6RAW - chains 2 and F of the 13 polymer chains in the assembly; structure by electron microscopy, 3.70 A resolution.

# Chain 2
Molecule: DNA replication licensing factor Mcm2
Source organism: Drosophila melanogaster
Notes: EC 3.6.4.12
Reference sequence: P49735 (MCM2_DROME); residues 1-887 here = UniProt positions 1-887
Chain sequence (887 residues; numbered 1 to 887; the number before each row is that of its first residue):
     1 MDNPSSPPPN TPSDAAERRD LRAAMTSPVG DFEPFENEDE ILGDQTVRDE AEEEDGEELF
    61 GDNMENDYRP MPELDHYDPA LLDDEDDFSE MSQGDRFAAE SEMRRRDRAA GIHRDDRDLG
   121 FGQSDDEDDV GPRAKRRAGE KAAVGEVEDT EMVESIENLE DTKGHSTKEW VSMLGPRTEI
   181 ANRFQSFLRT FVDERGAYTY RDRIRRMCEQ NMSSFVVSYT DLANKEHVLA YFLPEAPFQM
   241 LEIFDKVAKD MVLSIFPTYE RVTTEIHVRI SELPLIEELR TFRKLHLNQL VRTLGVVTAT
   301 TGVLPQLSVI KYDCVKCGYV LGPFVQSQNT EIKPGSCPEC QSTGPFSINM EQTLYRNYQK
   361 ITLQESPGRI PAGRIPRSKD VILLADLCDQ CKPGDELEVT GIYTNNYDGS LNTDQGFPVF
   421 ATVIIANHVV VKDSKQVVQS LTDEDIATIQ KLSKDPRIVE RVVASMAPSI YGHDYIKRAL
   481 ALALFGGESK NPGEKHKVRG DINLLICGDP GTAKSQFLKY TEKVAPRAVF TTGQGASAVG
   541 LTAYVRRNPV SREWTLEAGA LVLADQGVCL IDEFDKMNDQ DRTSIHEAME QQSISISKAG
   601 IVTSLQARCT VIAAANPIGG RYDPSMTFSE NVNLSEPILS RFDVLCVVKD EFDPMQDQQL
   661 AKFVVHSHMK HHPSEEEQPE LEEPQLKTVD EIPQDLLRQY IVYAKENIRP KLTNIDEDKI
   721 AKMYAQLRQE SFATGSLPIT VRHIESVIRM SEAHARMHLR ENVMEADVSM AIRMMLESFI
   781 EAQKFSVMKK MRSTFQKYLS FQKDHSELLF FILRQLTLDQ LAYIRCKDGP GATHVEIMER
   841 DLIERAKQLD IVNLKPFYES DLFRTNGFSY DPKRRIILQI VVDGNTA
Not modelled in the structure: 1-173, 325-328, 673-690, 799-887
Residues lining bound ligands:
  - ATP (adenosine-5'-triphosphate), molecule 1: Ser469, Ile470, Asp509, Pro510, Gly511, Thr512, Ala513, Lys514, Ser515, Gln516, Asp572, Glu573, Leu660
  - ATP, molecule 2: His496, Gln591, Pro637, Arg641, Val741, Arg742
Curated features (UniProtKB/Swiss-Prot):
  - zinc finger: Cys314 to Cys340 (C4-type)
  - motif: Ser640 to Asp643 (Arginine finger)
  - binding site (ADP): Ser515, Gln516
  - modified residue: Thr26 (Phosphothreonine), Ser27 (Phosphoserine), Ser89 (Phosphoserine), Ser92 (Phosphoserine), Ser124 (Phosphoserine)
  - mutagenesis: Lys514 (K514A: Reduces complex helicase activity)
Reported in the primary citation:
  - catalytic residues: Arg641 (citing earlier work)
  - mutagenesis - R641A: decreased catalytic activity

# Chain F
Molecule: 26-nt DNA strand
Sequence (26 nucleotides; each row starts with the number of its first residue; numbers below 1 keep their minus sign (DA-11 is residue -11)):
   -11 ATCGATCGAT CGATTTTTTT TTTTTT

# How chain 2 and chain F interact
Residue-residue contacts - 11 pairs, chain 2 then chain F:
  Ser537(2) - DT13(F)  phosphate contact
  Val539(2) - DT12(F)  phosphate contact
  Gly540(2) - DT13(F)  phosphate contact
  Ala543(2) - DT12(F)  phosphate contact
  Tyr544(2) - DT11(F)  sugar contact
  Tyr544(2) - DT12(F)  hydrogen bond to the phosphate
  Arg546(2) - DT10(F)  hydrogen bond to the phosphate
  Arg546(2) - DT11(F)  salt bridge to the phosphate
  Lys598(2) - DT10(F)  sugar contact
  Lys598(2) - DT11(F)  salt bridge to the phosphate
  Ala599(2) - DT11(F)  phosphate contact
Interface residues without a listed pair, chain 2 (10 interface residues in all): Ala536, Thr542

# In short
The interface between chain 2 and chain F involves 10 residues on one side and 4 on the other; the contacts
include 2 hydrogen bonds and 2 salt bridges. Polar contacts include Tyr544(2)-DT12(F), Arg546(2)-DT10(F) and
Arg546(2)-DT11(F). Bound to chain 2: ATP. From the paper: the catalytic residue Arg641(2); R641A of chain 2
reduces catalytic activity.
Chain 2 is DNA replication licensing factor Mcm2 (Drosophila melanogaster) and chain F is a 26-nt DNA strand;
the structure, D. melanogaster CMG-DNA, State 1A, was determined by electron microscopy together with 6RAZ,
6RAX and 6RAY from the same study.
